PDB entry 8RMM | electron microscopy, 3.26 A resolution | chains H and I of the 21 polymer chains in the assembly

# Chain H (and I)
Name: Calcium homeostasis modulator protein 2
From: Homo sapiens
Notes: chain I of this document is another copy of the same molecule, construct and numbering; everything in this record applies to it too
Reference sequence: Q9HA72 (CAHM2_HUMAN); numbering as in UniProt (aligned over 2-323)
Chain sequence (331 residues; row label = number of the first residue in the row; numbering starts at 0):
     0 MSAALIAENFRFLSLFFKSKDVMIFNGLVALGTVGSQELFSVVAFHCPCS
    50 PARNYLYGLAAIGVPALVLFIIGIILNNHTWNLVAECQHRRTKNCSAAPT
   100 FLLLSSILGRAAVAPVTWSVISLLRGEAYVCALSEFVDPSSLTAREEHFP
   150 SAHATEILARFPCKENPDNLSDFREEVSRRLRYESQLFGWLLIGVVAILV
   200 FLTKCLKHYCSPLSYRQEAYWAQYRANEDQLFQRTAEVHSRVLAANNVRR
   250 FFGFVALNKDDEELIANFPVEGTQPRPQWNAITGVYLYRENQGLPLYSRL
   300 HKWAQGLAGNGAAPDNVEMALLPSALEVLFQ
Unresolved in the structure: 0-37, 309-313, 330
Differences from the reference sequence: initiating methionine (0); expression tag (1, 324-330)
Cystine bridges: C46-C130, C48-C162
Residues lining bound ligands: diundecyl phosphatidyl choline (PLC): S104, S105, G108, A111, V112, V115, T116, L191, V194, V195, L198, V199, T202, K206

# How chain H and chain I interact
Contacting residue pairs (115):
  L123(H) - V41(I)  hydrophobic
  T142(H) - E155(I)
  A143(H) - R159(I)
  E174(H) - E164(I)
  E175(H) - S49(I)
  R178(H) - P47(I)
  R178(H) - C48(I)  hydrogen bond (side chain-backbone)
  R178(H) - C162(I)
  R178(H) - E164(I)  salt bridge
  R179(H) - R52(I)
  R181(H) - H45(I)
  Y182(H) - P47(I)  hydrophobic
  Y182(H) - R52(I)
  Y182(H) - L55(I)
  Y182(H) - Y56(I)  hydrophobic
  Q185(H) - H45(I)  hydrogen bond
  Q185(H) - Y56(I)  hydrogen bond
  L186(H) - A59(I)  hydrophobic
  W189(H) - A59(I)
  W189(H) - A60(I)
  W189(H) - V63(I)
  W189(H) - P64(I)  hydrophobic
  G193(H) - V63(I)
  A196(H) - V67(I)  hydrophobic
  A196(H) - I70(I)
  F200(H) - I70(I)  hydrophobic
  F200(H) - I73(I)  hydrophobic
  F200(H) - I74(I)  hydrophobic
  K203(H) - I74(I)
  K203(H) - W80(I)
  H207(H) - W80(I)
  H207(H) - Q87(I)
  Y208(H) - C86(I)  hydrophobic
  Y208(H) - Q87(I)
  Y208(H) - R90(I)  hydrogen bond
  S210(H) - Q87(I)  hydrogen bond (backbone-side chain)
  P211(H) - Q87(I)
  P211(H) - M318(I)  hydrophobic
  L212(H) - Q87(I)  hydrogen bond (backbone-side chain)
  L212(H) - R275(I)
  S213(H) - N279(I)
  S213(H) - T282(I)
  Y214(H) - N77(I)
  Y214(H) - W80(I)  hydrophobic
  Y214(H) - N81(I)
  Y214(H) - T282(I)
  R215(H) - F231(I)
  R215(H) - W278(I)
  R215(H) - I281(I)  hydrogen bond (side chain-backbone)
  R215(H) - T282(I)
  Q216(H) - R275(I)
  Q216(H) - W278(I)
  Y219(H) - A235(I)
  Y219(H) - H238(I)  hydrogen bond
  Y219(H) - S239(I)
  Y219(H) - L242(I)
  Y219(H) - W278(I)  hydrophobic
  Q222(H) - Q232(I)
  Q222(H) - A235(I)
  Q222(H) - E236(I)  hydrogen bond (side chain-backbone)
  Y223(H) - S239(I)
  Y223(H) - L242(I)  hydrophobic
  Y223(H) - A243(I)  hydrophobic
  Y223(H) - N246(I)  hydrogen bond
  N226(H) - E236(I)  hydrogen bond (side chain-backbone)
  N226(H) - S239(I)
  N226(H) - R240(I)  hydrogen bond
  N226(H) - A243(I)
  E227(H) - A243(I)
  Q229(H) - R240(I)  hydrogen bond
  L230(H) - R240(I)
  L230(H) - A244(I)
  L230(H) - L256(I)  hydrophobic
  F231(H) - F250(I)  hydrophobic
  F231(H) - F251(I)  hydrophobic
  R233(H) - A255(I)
  T234(H) - V247(I)
  T234(H) - F251(I)
  T234(H) - V254(I)
  T234(H) - A255(I)
  V237(H) - F253(I)  hydrophobic
  V237(H) - A255(I)  hydrophobic
  H238(H) - F251(I)
  H238(H) - F253(I)
  F267(H) - F253(I)  hydrophobic
  F267(H) - V254(I)
  V269(H) - F253(I)  hydrophobic
  Q273(H) - F250(I)
  Q273(H) - F251(I)
  Q277(H) - F250(I)  hydrogen bond (side chain-backbone)
  W278(H) - F250(I)  hydrophobic
  W278(H) - F251(I)  hydrophobic
  I281(H) - F250(I)  hydrophobic
  Y287(H) - R275(I)
  Y287(H) - M318(I)  hydrophobic
  R288(H) - A319(I)
  R288(H) - L320(I)
  E289(H) - R275(I)  salt bridge
  E289(H) - M318(I)  hydrogen bond (backbone-backbone)
  E289(H) - A319(I)
  E289(H) - L320(I)  hydrogen bond (backbone-backbone)
  G292(H) - P274(I)
  P294(H) - T272(I)
  P294(H) - Q273(I)
  P294(H) - P274(I)
  L295(H) - L320(I)  hydrophobic
  L299(H) - N246(I)
  L299(H) - F250(I)  hydrophobic
  H300(H) - N246(I)
  K301(H) - L320(I)
  W302(H) - R249(I)
  W302(H) - F250(I)  hydrophobic
  A303(H) - N246(I)
  A303(H) - R249(I)
  L306(H) - L320(I)  hydrophobic
Interface residues without a listed pair, chain H (63 interface residues in all): I120, R124, I197, C204, A235, P268, L293, Y296
Interface residues without a listed pair, chain I (61 interface residues in all): A43, L66, V83, D228, D260

# In short
63 residues of chain H and 61 residues of chain I are in contact, with 16 hydrogen bonds and 2 salt bridges.
Among the polar pairs are R178(H)-E164(I), E289(H)-R275(I) and R178(H)-C48(I). Chain H binds diundecyl
phosphatidyl choline.
Chain H and chain I are both Calcium homeostasis modulator protein 2 (Homo sapiens); the structure, Structure
of heteromeric CALHM2/4 channel in complex with synthetic nanobodies SbC2 and SbC4, was determined by electron
microscopy together with 8RMK, 8RML and 8RMN from the same study.
